Entry 1BWV (X-ray diffraction, 2.40 A resolution); this record covers chains A and S of the 8 polymer chains in the assembly.

== Chain A ==
Name: Protein (ribulose bisphosphate carboxylase)
Organism: Galdieria partita
Notes: EC 4.1.1.39
UniProt: O98949 (O98949_9RHOD); the construct lacks a stretch of the UniProt sequence and is renumbered around it, so the offset changes along the chain: -7 to 22 = UniProt 1-30; 23-268 = UniProt 32-277; 270-485 = UniProt 278-493
Amino-acid sequence (493 residues; row label = number of the first residue in the row; note: 1 number in that range is skipped by the numbering (no residue carries it; nothing is unmodelled there); numbers below 1 keep their minus sign (Met-7 is residue -7)):
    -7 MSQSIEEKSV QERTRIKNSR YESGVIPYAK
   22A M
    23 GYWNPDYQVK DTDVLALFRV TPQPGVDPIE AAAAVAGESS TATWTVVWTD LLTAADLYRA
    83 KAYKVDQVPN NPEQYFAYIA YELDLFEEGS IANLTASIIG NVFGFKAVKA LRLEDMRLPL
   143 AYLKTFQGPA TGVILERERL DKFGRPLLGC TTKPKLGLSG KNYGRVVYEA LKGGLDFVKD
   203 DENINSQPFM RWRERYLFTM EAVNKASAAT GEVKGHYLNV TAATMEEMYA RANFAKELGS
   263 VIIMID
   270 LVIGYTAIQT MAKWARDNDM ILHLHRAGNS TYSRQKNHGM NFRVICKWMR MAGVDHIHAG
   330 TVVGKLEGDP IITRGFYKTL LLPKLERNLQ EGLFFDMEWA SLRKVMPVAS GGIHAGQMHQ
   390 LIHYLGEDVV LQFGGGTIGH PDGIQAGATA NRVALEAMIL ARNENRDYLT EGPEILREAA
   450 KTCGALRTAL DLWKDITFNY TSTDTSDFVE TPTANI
Disordered / not traced: -7 to 6, 479-485
Construct notes: modified residue (201)
Modified residues: Lys201 (lysine nz-carboxylic acid; KCX)
Ion coordination: Mg2+: Lys201, Asp203, Glu204 (together with 2-carboxyarabinitol-1,5-diphosphate)
Residues lining bound ligands:
  - 2-carboxyarabinitol-1,5-diphosphate (CAP), molecule 1: Glu60, Thr65, Trp66, Asn123
  - 2-carboxyarabinitol-1,5-diphosphate (CAP), molecule 2: Thr173, Lys175, Lys177, Lys201, Asp203, Glu204, His294, Arg295, His327, Lys334, Leu335, Ser379, Gly380, Gly381, Gln401, Phe402, Gly403, Gly404

== Chain S ==
Name: Protein (ribulose bisphosphate carboxylase)
Organism: Galdieria partita
Notes: EC 4.1.1.39
UniProt: O98950 (O98950_9RHOD); the construct lacks a stretch of the UniProt sequence and is renumbered around it, so the offset changes along the chain: 8-51 = UniProt 1-44; 64-107 = UniProt 45-88; 108-155 = UniProt 91-138
Amino-acid sequence (138 residues; row label = number of the first residue in the row; note: 12 numbers in that range are skipped by the numbering (no residue carries them; nothing is unmodelled there); a row labelled like 107A-107B holds insertion residues (107A, then the next letters in order)):
     8 VRITQGTFSF LPDLTDEQIK KQIDYMISKK LAIGIEYTND IHPR
    64 NAYWEIWGLP LFDVTDPAAV LFEINACRKA RSNFYIKVVG FSSV
107A-107B RG
   108 IESTIISFIV NRPKHEPGFN LMRQEDKSRS IKYTIHSYES YKPEDERY
Construct notes: conflict Val8 (Met1 in O98950)

== Chain A / chain S interface ==
Contacting residue pairs (61; chain A residue first):
  Ile156(A) with Gly107B(S); Ile108(S); Ser110(S)
  Glu160(A) with Ser110(S), hydrogen bond
  Asp163(A) with Gln12(S), hydrogen bond
  Phe165(A) with Thr14(S), hydrogen bond (backbone-side chain); Thr111(S); Ile112(S); Ile113(S); Ser114(S)
  Gly166(A) with Thr14(S); Ile112(S), hydrogen bond (backbone-backbone)
  Arg167(A) with Thr14(S)
  Gly195(A) with Phe17(S)
  Gly196(A) with Phe17(S)
  Leu219(A) with Arg136(S)
  Glu223(A) with Arg130(S), salt bridge; Tyr140(S), hydrogen bond
  Asn226(A) with Tyr140(S); Ile142(S)
  Lys227(A) with Leu128(S)
  Ser229(A) with Ile142(S)
  Ala230(A) with Phe126(S)
  Ala231(A) with Val8(S)
  Thr232(A) with Arg9(S); Ile10(S); Thr11(S), hydrogen bond (backbone-backbone)
  Gly233(A) with Gln12(S); Pro50(S); Phe126(S)
  Glu234(A) with Thr11(S), hydrogen bond; Pro50(S)
  Val235(A) with Pro50(S), hydrophobic
  Phe256(A) with Ser137(S)
  Glu259(A) with Lys134(S), salt bridge; Lys139(S), hydrogen bond (backbone-side chain)
  Ser370(A) with Arg107A(S), hydrogen bond
  Lys373(A) with Gly107B(S), hydrogen bond (side chain-backbone); Ile108(S)
  Glu396(A) with Tyr32(S)
  Thr418(A) with Phe17(S)
  Arg421(A) with Thr11(S), hydrogen bond (side chain-backbone); Phe17(S)
  Val422(A) with Phe17(S), hydrophobic
  Glu425(A) with Thr14(S); Phe15(S); Ser16(S), hydrogen bond (side chain-backbone); Phe17(S), hydrogen bond (side chain-backbone); Leu18(S)
  Ala426(A) with Leu18(S)
  Ile428(A) with Thr14(S); Phe15(S), hydrophobic
  Leu429(A) with Phe15(S), hydrophobic; Leu18(S), hydrophobic; Gln29(S)
  Arg431(A) with Tyr32(S), hydrogen bond
  Asn432(A) with Phe15(S); Gln29(S), hydrogen bond; Tyr32(S); Ile113(S)
  Glu433(A) with Lys28(S)
Also at the interface, not in a pair above, chain A (36 interface residues in all): Met222, Leu260
Also at the interface, not in a pair above, chain S (36 interface residues in all): Leu21, Gln25, Arg51, Lys100, Ile138

== In short ==
The chain A/chain S interface involves 36 residues from each chain; the contacts include 15 hydrogen bonds and
2 salt bridges. Among the polar pairs are Glu223(A)-Arg130(S), Glu259(A)-Lys134(S) and Glu160(A)-Ser110(S).
Ligands of chain A: 2-carboxyarabinitol-1,5-diphosphate. Lys201(A), Asp203(A) and Glu204(A) coordinate Mg2+.
Chain A is Protein (ribulose bisphosphate carboxylase) and chain S is Protein (ribulose bisphosphate
carboxylase), both from Galdieria partita; the structure, Activated Ribulose 1,5-Bisphosphate
Carboxylase/Oxygenase (RUBISCO) Complexed with the Reaction Intermediate Analogue 2-Carboxyarabinitol
1,5-Bisphosphate, was determined by X-ray diffraction.
